5JGC - chain A; structure by X-ray diffraction, 2.08 A resolution.

== Chain A ==
Molecule: Protein TPR1
Source organism: Oryza sativa
Notes: fragment: N-terminal topless domain
UniProtKB: Q5NBT9 (TPR1_ORYSJ); residue numbers follow UniProt; this construct covers 1-209
Sequence (209 residues; row label = number of the first residue in the row):
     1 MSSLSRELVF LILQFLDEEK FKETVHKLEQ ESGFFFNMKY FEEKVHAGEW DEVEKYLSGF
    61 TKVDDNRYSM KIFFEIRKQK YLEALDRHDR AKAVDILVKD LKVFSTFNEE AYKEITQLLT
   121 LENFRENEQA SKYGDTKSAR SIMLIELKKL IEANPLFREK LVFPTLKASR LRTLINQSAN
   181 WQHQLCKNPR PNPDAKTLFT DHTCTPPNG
Not modelled in the structure: 190-195, 206-209
Construct notes: engineered mutation Ala111 (Leu in Q5NBT9), Ala130 (Leu in Q5NBT9), Ala179 (Leu in Q5NBT9), Ala195 (Ile in Q5NBT9)
Metal / ion sites: Zn2+: His183, Cys186, Cys204
Curated features (UniProtKB/Swiss-Prot):
  - mutagenesis: Arg67 (R67A: Loss of interaction with EAR motif-containing full-length proteins), Tyr68 (Y68A: Loss of interaction with EAR motif-containing full-length proteins), Lys71 (K71A: Loss of interaction with EAR motif-containing full-length proteins), Phe74 (F74A: Loss of interaction with EAR motif-containing full-length proteins), Phe104 (F104A: Loss of interaction with EAR motif-containing full-length proteins), Leu118 (L118A: Loss of interaction with EAR motif-containing full-length proteins), Leu150 (L150A: Loss of interaction with EAR motif-containing full-length proteins), Asn176 (N176H: Aggregates formation)
Reported in the primary citation:
  - mutagenesis - N176H: decreased stability
  - mutagenesis - N180A, W181A, L198A: decreased stability in response to NINJA EAR
  - mutagenesis - R67A/N176H, Y68A/N176H, Y68R/N176H, K71A/N176H: increased stability

== Summary ==
His183, Cys186 and Cys204 form the Zn2+ site. From UniProt: 8 mutagenesis sites. The paper reports that
R67A/N176H, Y68A/N176H and Y68R/N176H, among others, increase stability; N180A, W181A and L198A reduce
stability in response to NINJA EAR; 8 substitutions were tested in all.
Chain A is Protein TPR1 (Oryza sativa); the structure, Crystal structure of the rice Topless related protein 2
(TPR2) N-terminal topless domain (1-209) L111A, L130A ..., was determined by X-ray diffraction together with
5J9K, 5JA5 and 5JHP from the same study.
